Entry 7I9J (X-ray diffraction, 1.74 A resolution); this record covers chains A and B.

== Chain A ==
Molecule: Serine protease subunit NS2B
Organism: Zika virus
Reference sequence: Q32ZE1 (POLG_ZIKV); residues 46-89 here correspond to UniProt positions 1414-1457 (UniProt number = residue number + 1368)
Sequence (46 residues; row label = number of the first residue in the row):
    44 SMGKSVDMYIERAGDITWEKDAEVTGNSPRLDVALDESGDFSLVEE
Not modelled in the structure: 44-49, 89
Construct notes: expression tag (44-45)

== Chain B ==
Molecule: Serine protease NS3
Organism: Zika virus
Notes: EC 3.4.21.91, 3.6.1.15, 3.6.4.13
Reference sequence: Q32ZE1 (POLG_ZIKV); residues 11-177 here correspond to UniProt positions 1509-1675 (UniProt number = residue number + 1498)
Sequence (168 residues; each row starts with the number of its first residue):
    10 MKEVKKGETTDGVYRVMTRRLLGSTQVGVGVMQEGVFHTMWHVTKGAALR
    60 SGEGRLDPYWGDVKQDLVSYCGPWKLDAAWDGLSEVQLLAVPPGERAKNI
   110 QTLPGIFKTKDGDIGAVALDYPAGTSGSPILDKCGRVIGLYGNGVVIKNG
   160 SYVSAITQGKREEETPVE
Not modelled in the structure: 10-15, 172-177
Construct notes: initiating methionine (10); conflict Lys107 (Arg1605 in Q32ZE1)
Small-molecule neighbours: A1B89 (benzyl (3-{[3-(aminomethyl)phenyl]carbamoyl}-5-chlorophenyl)carbamate): His51, Asp75, Asp129, Tyr130, Pro131, Ala132, Thr134, Ser135, Tyr150, Gly151, Asn152, Val155, Gly159, Tyr161
Swiss-Prot annotation at these positions:
  - active site (Charge relay system): His51, Asp75, Ser135

== How chain A and chain B interact ==
Contacting residue pairs (96; chain A residue first):
  Asp50(A) with Thr27(B); Arg28(B); Arg59(B), salt bridge
  Met51(A) with Met26(B); Val36(B), hydrophobic; Val52(B); Thr53(B); Leu58(B); Arg59(B), hydrogen bond (backbone-backbone)
  Tyr52(A) with Arg24(B); Val25(B); Met26(B), hydrogen bond (backbone-backbone); Arg28(B), hydrogen bond; Ser33(B), hydrogen bond; Arg59(B)
  Ile53(A) with Tyr23(B), hydrophobic; Arg24(B); Met41(B), hydrophobic; Phe46(B), hydrophobic; Arg59(B), hydrogen bond (backbone-backbone); Ser60(B); Leu65(B), hydrophobic
  Glu54(A) with Tyr23(B); Arg24(B), hydrogen bond (backbone-backbone)
  Arg55(A) with Glu17(B); Asp20(B), hydrogen bond (side chain-backbone); Gly21(B); Val22(B); Tyr23(B)
  Ala56(A) with Val22(B), hydrogen bond (backbone-backbone); Arg24(B); Val100(B), hydrophobic; Ala106(B)
  Gly57(A) with Gly21(B); Val22(B), hydrogen bond (backbone-backbone)
  Asp58(A) with Leu98(B)
  Ile59(A) with Gly21(B); Val22(B); Val40(B), hydrophobic; Leu98(B), hydrophobic; Leu140(B), hydrophobic; Gly144(B); Val146(B), hydrophobic
  Thr60(A) with Asn108(B), hydrogen bond (backbone-side chain); Leu140(B)
  Trp61(A) with Glu94(B); Val95(B); Gln96(B); Gln110(B); Leu140(B); Asp141(B); Lys142(B)
  Glu62(A) with Gln96(B), hydrogen bond (backbone-side chain); Asn108(B)
  Ala65(A) with Gln96(B); Asn108(B)
  Glu66(A) with Ile109(B); Gln110(B), hydrogen bond (backbone-backbone)
  Val67(A) with Glu94(B); Gln110(B)
  Thr68(A) with Ile109(B); Gln110(B), hydrogen bond (backbone-backbone); Thr111(B), hydrogen bond (backbone-side chain); Leu128(B)
  Gly69(A) with Thr111(B); Ala127(B); Leu128(B)
  Asn70(A) with Leu112(B); Ala127(B)
  Ser71(A) with Leu112(B), hydrogen bond (side chain-backbone); Pro113(B); Gly114(B)
  Pro72(A) with Gly114(B); Ile115(B), hydrogen bond (backbone-backbone)
  Arg73(A) with Ile115(B)
  Leu74(A) with Ile115(B), hydrogen bond (backbone-backbone); Phe116(B); Lys117(B), hydrogen bond (backbone-backbone); Ile156(B), hydrophobic
  Asp75(A) with Lys117(B)
  Val76(A) with Phe116(B), hydrophobic; Lys117(B), hydrogen bond (backbone-backbone); Thr118(B)
  Leu78(A) with Lys73(B)
  Asp79(A) with Lys73(B)
  Glu80(A) with Lys73(B)
  Ser81(A) with Val72(B)
  Gly82(A) with Val72(B); Lys73(B); Asn152(B), hydrogen bond (backbone-side chain)
  Phe84(A) with Phe116(B), hydrophobic; Asn152(B); Gly153(B); Ala164(B), hydrophobic
  Leu86(A) with Val154(B), hydrophobic; Ile156(B), hydrophobic
Other interface residues (no listed pair), chain A (33 interface residues in all): Ser85
Other interface residues (no listed pair), chain B (58 interface residues in all): Thr19, Ala57, Ile123, Pro138, Val155, Val162

== Overview ==
33 residues of chain A and 58 residues of chain B are in contact, with 20 hydrogen bonds and 1 salt bridge.
Among the polar pairs are Asp50(A)-Arg59(B), Tyr52(A)-Arg28(B) and Tyr52(A)-Ser33(B). Bound to chain B:
compound A1B89.
Here chain A is Serine protease subunit NS2B and chain B is Serine protease NS3, both from Zika virus. Entry
7I9J (Group deposition of ZIKV NS2B-NS3 protease in complex with inhibitors from ASAP Discovery Consortium --
Crystal ...) was determined by X-ray diffraction.
